7WFG - chains I and L of the 9 polymer chains in the assembly; structure by electron microscopy, 4.33 A resolution (low resolution: residue-level contacts below are approximate; hydrogen-bond / salt-bridge calls are withheld).

[Chain I]
Name: NAD(P)H-quinone oxidoreductase subunit I, chloroplastic
From: Arabidopsis thaliana
Notes: EC 7.1.1.-
UniProtKB: P56755 (NDHI_ARATH); residues 1-172 here = UniProt positions 1-172
Chain sequence (172 residues; numbered 1 to 172; the number before each row is that of its first residue):
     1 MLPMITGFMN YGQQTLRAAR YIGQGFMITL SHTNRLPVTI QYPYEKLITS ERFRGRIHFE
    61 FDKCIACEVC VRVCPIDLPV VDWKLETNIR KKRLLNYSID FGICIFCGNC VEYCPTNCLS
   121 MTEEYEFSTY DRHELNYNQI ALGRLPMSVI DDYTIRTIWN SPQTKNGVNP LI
Unresolved in the structure: 1-5, 45-48, 170-172
Swiss-Prot annotation at these positions:
  - binding site ([4Fe-4S] cluster): C64, C67, C70, C74, C104, C107, C110, C114
Ion coordination: 4Fe-4S cluster Fe near A66 (its only coordinating residue here)
Residues lining bound ligands:
  - 4Fe-4S cluster (SF4), molecule 1: I57, C70, C74, P75, L78, C104, I105, F106, C107, G108, N109, C110
  - 4Fe-4S cluster (SF4), molecule 2: F59, C64, I65, A66, C67, E68, V69, C70, C114, P115, T116, C118

[Chain L]
Name: NAD(P)H-quinone oxidoreductase subunit L, chloroplastic
From: Arabidopsis thaliana
Notes: EC 7.1.1.-
UniProtKB: Q9CAC5 (NDHL_ARATH); residues 1-191 here = UniProt positions 1-191
Chain sequence (191 residues; each row starts with the number of its first residue):
     1 MSRCGSLGLY APNALPSLSL KPRSVKSPFC ITSHTKPNDT LLHNVNKMRA KACDILGAKK
    61 TILAAQLGAV LATIDHPALA ITGVNNQQEL SSVVLDIGII SVWYFLVMPP IIMNWLRVRW
   121 YRRKFFEMYL QFMFVFMFFP GLLLWAPFLN FRKFPRDPNM KNPWDKPTDP DSIKNVYLKY
   181 PYATPEDYDL D
Unresolved in the structure: 1-85, 163-191

[How chain I and chain L interact]
Residue-residue contacts (12):
  L30(I) with F125(L)
  T33(I) with F125(L)
  L36(I) with Y121(L); R123(L)
  T39(I) with Y121(L)
  I150(I) with R156(L)
  D152(I) with R156(L)
  Y153(I) with P155(L)
  T154(I) with K153(L)
  I155(I) with R156(L)
  R156(I) with P155(L)
  N169(I) with Y121(L)
Interface residues without a listed pair, chain I (13 interface residues in all): N34, V168
Interface residues without a listed pair, chain L (7 interface residues in all): R122

[Overview]
13 residues of chain I and 7 residues of chain L are in contact. Chain I binds 4Fe-4S cluster. Curated
annotation (UniProt) lists 8 [4Fe-4S] cluster-binding residues on chain I.
Here chain I is NAD(P)H-quinone oxidoreductase subunit I, chloroplastic and chain L is NAD(P)H-quinone
oxidoreductase subunit L, chloroplastic, both from Arabidopsis thaliana. Entry 7WFG (Subcomplexes A and E in
NDH complex from Arabidopsis) was determined by electron microscopy together with 7WFD and 7WFE from the same
study.
